PDB entry 5C8E | X-ray diffraction, 3.89 A resolution | chains B and I of the 6 polymer chains in the assembly

[Chain B]
Molecule: Light-dependent transcriptional regulator CarH
Source organism: Thermus thermophilus (strain HB27 / ATCC BAA-163 / DSM 7039)
Reference sequence: Q746J7 (Q746J7_THET2); residues 1-285 here = UniProt positions 1-285
Amino-acid sequence (305 residues; each row starts with the number of its first residue; numbers below 1 keep their minus sign (Met-19 is residue -19)):
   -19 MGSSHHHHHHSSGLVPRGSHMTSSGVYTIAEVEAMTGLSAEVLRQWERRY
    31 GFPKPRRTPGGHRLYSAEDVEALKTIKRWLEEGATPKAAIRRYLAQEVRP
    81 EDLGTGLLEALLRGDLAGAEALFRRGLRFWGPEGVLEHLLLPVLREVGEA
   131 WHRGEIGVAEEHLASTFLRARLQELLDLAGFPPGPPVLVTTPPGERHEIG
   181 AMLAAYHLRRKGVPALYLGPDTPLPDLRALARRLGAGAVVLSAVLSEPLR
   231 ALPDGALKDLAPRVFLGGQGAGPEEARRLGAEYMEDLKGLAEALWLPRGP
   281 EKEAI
Disordered / not traced: -19 to 4, 281-285
Sequence notes: initiating methionine (-19); expression tag (-18 to 0)
Ion coordination: cobalamin Co: His177 (together with 5'-deoxyadenosine)
Residues lining bound ligands:
  - 5'-deoxyadenosine (5AD): Gly128, Trp131, Val138, Glu141, His142, His177
  - cobalamin (B12): Leu121, Leu124, Arg125, Val127, Gly128, Glu129, Trp131, His132, Glu141, His142, Ser145, Arg149, Gly174, Glu175, Arg176, His177, Glu178, Ile179, Gly180, Leu183, Ala184, Val220, Leu221, Ser222, Val224, Leu225, Leu246, Gly247, Gly248, Gln249, Met264, Glu265, Asp266, Leu267, Leu270
What the authors report for this chain:
  - binding site for 26-mer DNA segment containing the CarH operator sequence (antisense strand): Trp26, Arg29, Tyr30, Lys67
  - binding site for 26-mer DNA segment containing the CarH operator sequence (antisense strand) (chain I): Gln25, His42
  - mutagenesis - R29A, R43A: abolished binding to DNA
  - mutagenesis - Q25A, W131F: unchanged binding to DNA
  - mutagenesis - Y30A, H42A, W131A, E141A, H142A, R176D/D201R, R176E/D201R, D201R: decreased binding to DNA
  - binding site for 26-mer DNA segment containing the CarH operator sequence (sense strand): Gln25, Arg28, Arg29, Arg37, His42, Arg43
  - mutagenesis - H142A, D201R: decreased binding to AdoCbl
  - mutagenesis - H132A: decreased binding to Cbl
  - mutagenesis - H132A: decreased binding to cobalamin

[Chain I]
Molecule: 26-mer DNA segment containing the CarH operator sequence (antisense strand)
Sequence (26 nucleotides; row label = number of the first residue in the row):
     1 ATAGGTTTTGTCAAGCTTTTGTACAT

[How chain B and chain I interact]
Pairs across the interface - 14 pairs, chain B then chain I:
  Ser19(B) - DT22(I)  phosphate contact
  Val22(B) - DG21(I)  phosphate contact
  Val22(B) - DT22(I)  phosphate contact
  Gln25(B) - DG21(I)  base contact
  Gln25(B) - DT22(I)  hydrogen bond to the base
  Gln25(B) - DA23(I)  base contact
  Trp26(B) - DG21(I)  hydrogen bond to the phosphate
  Arg29(B) - DT20(I)  base contact
  Arg29(B) - DG21(I)  hydrogen bond to the base
  Tyr30(B) - DT20(I)  hydrogen bond to the phosphate
  Thr65(B) - DT20(I)  phosphate contact
  Pro66(B) - DT20(I)  sugar contact
  Pro66(B) - DG21(I)  phosphate contact
  Lys67(B) - DT20(I)  hydrogen bond to the phosphate
Also at the interface, not in a pair above, chain B (10 interface residues in all): Glu21

[Overview]
Chain B and chain I form an interface of 10 and 4 residues respectively; the contacts include 5 hydrogen
bonds. Polar contacts include Gln25(B)-DT22(I), Arg29(B)-DG21(I) and Trp26(B)-DG21(I). The paper reports a
binding site for 26-mer DNA segment containing the CarH operator sequence (sense strand) at Gln25(B), Arg28(B)
and Arg29(B) among others; Y30A, H42A and W131A of chain B, among others, reduce binding to DNA; 13
substitutions were tested in all.
Chain B is Light-dependent transcriptional regulator CarH (Thermus thermophilus (strain HB27 / ATCC BAA-163 /
DSM 7039)) and chain I is a 26-mer DNA segment containing the CarH operator sequence (antisense strand); the
structure, Crystal structure of Thermus thermophilus CarH bound to adenosylcobalamin and a 26-bp DNA segment,
was determined by X-ray diffraction, deposited together with 5C8A, 5C8D and 5C8F.
